Entry 6O7I (electron microscopy, 3.20 A resolution); this record covers chains A and H of the 11 polymer chains in the assembly.

# Chain A
Name: CRISPR system single-strand-specific deoxyribonuclease Cas10/Csm1 (subtype III-A)
Source organism: Thermococcus onnurineus (strain NA1)
Notes: EC 3.1.-.-, 2.7.7.-
UniProtKB: B6YWB8 (CAS10_THEON); numbering as in UniProt (aligned over 1-777)
Amino-acid sequence (791 residues; numbered -13 to 777; the number before each row is that of its first residue; numbers below 1 keep their minus sign (Met-13 is residue -13)):
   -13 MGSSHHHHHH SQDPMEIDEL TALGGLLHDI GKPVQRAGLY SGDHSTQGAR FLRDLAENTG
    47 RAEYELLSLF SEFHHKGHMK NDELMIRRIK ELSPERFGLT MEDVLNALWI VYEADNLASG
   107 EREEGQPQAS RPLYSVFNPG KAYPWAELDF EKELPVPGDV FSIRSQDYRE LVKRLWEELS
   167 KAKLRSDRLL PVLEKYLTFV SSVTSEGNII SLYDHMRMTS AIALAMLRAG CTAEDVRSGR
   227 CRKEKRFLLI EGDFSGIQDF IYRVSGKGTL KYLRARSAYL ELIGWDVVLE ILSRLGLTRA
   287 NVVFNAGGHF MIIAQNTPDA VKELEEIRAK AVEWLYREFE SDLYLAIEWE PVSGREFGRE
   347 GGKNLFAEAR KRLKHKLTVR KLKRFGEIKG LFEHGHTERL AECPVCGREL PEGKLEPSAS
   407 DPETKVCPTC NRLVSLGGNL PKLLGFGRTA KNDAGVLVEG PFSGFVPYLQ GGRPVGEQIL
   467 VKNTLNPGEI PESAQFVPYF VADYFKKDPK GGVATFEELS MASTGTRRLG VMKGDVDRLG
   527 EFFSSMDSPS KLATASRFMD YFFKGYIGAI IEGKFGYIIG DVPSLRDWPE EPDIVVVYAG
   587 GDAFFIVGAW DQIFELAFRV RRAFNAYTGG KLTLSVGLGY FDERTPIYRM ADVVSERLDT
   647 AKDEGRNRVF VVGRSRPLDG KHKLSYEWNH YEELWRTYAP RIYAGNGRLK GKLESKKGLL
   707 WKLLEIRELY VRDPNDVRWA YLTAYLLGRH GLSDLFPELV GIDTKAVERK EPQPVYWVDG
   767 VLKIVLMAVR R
Unresolved in the structure: -13 to 1, 27-28, 107-117, 146-149, 457-459, 664-669, 736-744
Construct notes: initiating methionine (-13); expression tag (-12 to 0); engineered mutation Ala589 (Asp in B6YWB8)
Ion coordination: Zn2+: Cys389, Cys392, Cys413, Cys416
Curated features (UniProtKB/Swiss-Prot):
  - mutagenesis: Asp15 (D15N: Loss of ssDNase activity)

# Chain H
Molecule: 40-nt RNA strand
Sequence (40 nucleotides; numbered 1 to 40; the number before each row is that of its first residue):
     1 CCCUGGCGCC CAAUACGCAA ACCGCCUCUG CCCGCGGGCG
Unresolved in the structure: 1-17, 37-40

# How chain A and chain H interact
Residue-residue contacts - 11 pairs, chain A then chain H:
  Asp628(A) - G36(H)  base contact
  Arg630(A) - G36(H)  hydrogen bond to the sugar
  Ser701(A) - C28(H)  hydrogen bond to the phosphate
  Ser701(A) - U29(H)  phosphate contact
  Lys703(A) - G30(H)  salt bridge to the phosphate
  Gly704(A) - G30(H)  base contact
  Trp707(A) - C31(H)  phosphate contact
  Arg776(A) - C31(H)  phosphate contact
  Arg776(A) - C32(H)  phosphate contact
  Arg777(A) - C31(H)  salt bridge to the phosphate
  Arg777(A) - C32(H)  phosphate contact
Also at the interface, not in a pair above, chain A (10 interface residues in all): Thr631, Lys702
Also at the interface, not in a pair above, chain H (7 interface residues in all): U27

# Overview
Chain A and chain H form an interface of 10 and 7 residues respectively, with 2 hydrogen bonds and 2 salt
bridges. Polar contacts include Arg630(A)-G36(H), Ser701(A)-C28(H) and Lys703(A)-G30(H). Cys389(A), Cys392(A),
Cys413(A) and Cys416(A) coordinate Zn2+. UniProt lists one mutagenesis site on chain A.
Here chain A is CRISPR system single-strand-specific deoxyribonuclease Cas10/Csm1 (subtype III-A)
(Thermococcus onnurineus (strain NA1)) and chain H is a 40-nt RNA strand. Entry 6O7I (Cryo-EM structure of
Csm-crRNA-target RNA ternary bigger complex in complex with cA4 in type III-A CRISPR-Cas ...) was determined
by electron microscopy together with 6O73, 6O74, 6O75, 6O78, 6O79, 6O7B and 3 further entries from the same
study.
